Entry 5SXH (X-ray diffraction, 1.78 A resolution); this record covers chains A and B.

# Chain A (and B)
Protein: DNA dC->dU-editing enzyme APOBEC-3B
Source organism: Homo sapiens
Notes: EC 3.5.4.-; chain B of this document is another copy of the same molecule, construct and numbering; everything in this record applies to it too
Reference sequence: Q9UH17 (ABC3B_HUMAN); numbering as in UniProt; present here: 191-241, 250-378
Chain sequence (185 residues; each row starts with the number of its first residue; note: 8 numbers in that range are skipped by the numbering (no residue carries them; nothing is unmodelled there)):
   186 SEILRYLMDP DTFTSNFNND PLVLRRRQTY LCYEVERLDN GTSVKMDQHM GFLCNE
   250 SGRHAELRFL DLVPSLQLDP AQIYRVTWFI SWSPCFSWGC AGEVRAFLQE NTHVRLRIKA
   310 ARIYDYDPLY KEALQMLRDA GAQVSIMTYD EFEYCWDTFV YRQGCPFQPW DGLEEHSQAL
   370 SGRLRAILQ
Disordered / not traced: 186-189, 225-231 (chain B: 186-189, 224-231)
Sequence notes: expression tag (186-190); engineered mutation Ser200 (Phe in Q9UH17), Ser228 (Trp in Q9UH17), Lys230 (Leu in Q9UH17), Ser250 (Tyr in Q9UH17), Lys308 (Phe in Q9UH17)
Ion coordination: Zn2+: His253, Cys284, Cys289
UniProt features mapped onto this chain:
  - active site: Glu255 (Proton donor)
  - binding site (Zn(2+)): His253, Cys284, Cys289
From the paper describing this entry:
  - conformationally variable residues (side-chain flip): Tyr315
  - contacts within the chain: Gln213-Asn240 (hydrogen bond), Arg212-Asn240 (backbone contact)
  - mutagenesis - R372A: unchanged catalytic activity
  - mutagenesis - E255A: abolished catalytic activity
  - mutagenesis - R210G/R212H: increased catalytic activity on a lower pH condition
  - mutagenesis - R212H/Q213K: increased catalytic activity

# Chain A / chain B interface
Pairs across the interface (14; chain A residue first):
  Phe285(A) - Glu321(B)
  Phe285(A) - Gln324(B)
  Ser286(A) - Phe285(B)
  Ser286(A) - Leu318(B)
  Gly288(A) - Leu318(B)
  Gly291(A) - Glu321(B)
  Arg294(A) - Gln324(B)
  Arg294(A) - Ala375(B)
  Pro317(A) - Arg294(B)
  Leu318(A) - Phe285(B)  hydrophobic
  Leu318(A) - Arg294(B)
  Leu318(A) - Met325(B)  hydrophobic
  Glu321(A) - Asp328(B)
  Met325(A) - Gln324(B)
Other interface residues (no listed pair), chain A (11 interface residues in all): Trp287, Gln324
Other interface residues (no listed pair), chain B (10 interface residues in all): Ile376, Gln378

# Summary
11 residues of chain A and 10 residues of chain B are in contact. The Zn2+ site is built by His253(A),
Cys284(A) and Cys289(A). UniProt lists active-site residue Glu255(A) and 3 Zn2+-binding residues on chain A.
The paper reports that E255A of chain A abolishes catalytic activity; conformational variability at Tyr315(A);
4 substitutions were tested in all.
Both chains are DNA dC->dU-editing enzyme APOBEC-3B (Homo sapiens). Entry 5SXH (Crystal Structure of the
Cancer Genomic DNA Mutator APOBEC3B) was determined by X-ray diffraction.
